Entry 6ZNH (electron microscopy, 3.60 A resolution); this record covers chains I and O of the 23 polymer chains in the assembly.

# Chain I (and O)
Protein: PrgI
Source organism: Salmonella typhimurium
Notes: chain O of this document is another copy of the same molecule, construct and numbering; everything in this record applies to it too
UniProtKB: P41784 (PRGI_SALTY); residue numbers follow UniProt; this construct covers 1-80
Amino-acid sequence (80 residues; numbered 1 to 80; the number before each row is that of its first residue):
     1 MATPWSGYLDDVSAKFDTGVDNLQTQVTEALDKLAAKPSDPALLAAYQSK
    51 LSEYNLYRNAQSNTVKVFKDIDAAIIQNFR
Unresolved in the structure: 1
Curated features (UniProtKB/Swiss-Prot):
  - mutagenesis: T3 (T3A: Can only secrete early substrates such as InvJ/ScpT, PrgJ/SctI and PrgI/SctF. Can polymerize into filaments in vitro and in vivo, but the stability of the filaments is compromised), W5 (W5A: Abrogates host cell invasion and effector secretion; when associated with A-8. Can secrete effector proteins; when associated with A-20), Y8 (Y8A: Decreases invasiveness. Abrogates host cell invasion and effector secretion; when associated with A-5), L9 (L9A: Can only secrete early substrates such as InvJ/ScpT, PrgJ/SctI and PrgI/SctF. Can polymerize into filaments in vitro, but not in vivo. Cannot enter cultured epithelial cells), D10 (D10A: Exhibits constitutive secretion of substrates. Retains the ability to display SipD/SctA at the tip of the needle filament), D11 (D11A: Exhibits constitutive secretion of substrates. Retains the ability to display SipD/SctA at the tip of the needle filament), F16 (F16A: Can only secrete early substrates such as InvJ/ScpT, PrgJ/SctI and PrgI/SctF. Can polymerize into filaments in vitro, but not in vivo. Cannot enter cultured epithelial cells), V20 (V20A: Can secrete effector proteins; when associated with A-5. Exhibits constitutive secretion of substrates. Retains the ability to display SipD/SctA at the tip of the needle filament), Q26 (Q26A: Non-invasive phenotype; Q26E: Has wild-type invasiveness), L31 (L31A: Exhibits constitutive secretion of substrates. Does not display SipD/SctA at the tip of the needle filament. Is non-invasive. Can polymerize into filaments in vitro), S49 (S49A: Exhibits constitutive secretion of substrates. Retains the ability to display SipD/SctA at the tip of the needle filament), K50 (K50D: Non-invasive phenotype; K50L: Has wild-type invasiveness), 16 further mutagenesis entries in UniProt

# How chain I and chain O interact
Residue-residue contacts (11; chain I residue first):
  A36(I) with W5(O), hydrogen bond (backbone-side chain)
  P38(I) with W5(O)
  S39(I) with Y8(O); D72(O)
  P41(I) with D72(O)
  L44(I) with I75(O), hydrophobic; I76(O), hydrophobic
  Y47(I) with F79(O), hydrophobic
  Q48(I) with I75(O); N78(O); F79(O)
Also at the interface, not in a pair above, chain I (10 interface residues in all): K37, D40, A45

# In short
10 residues of chain I face 7 of chain O across their interface; the contacts include 1 hydrogen bond. Its one
hydrogen-bonded contact is A36(I)-W5(O). Curated annotation (UniProt) lists 27 mutagenesis sites on chain I.
Chain I and chain O are both PrgI (Salmonella typhimurium); the structure, Structure of the Salmonella PrgI
needle filament attached to the basal body, was determined by electron microscopy together with 6ZNI from the
same study.
